9FB4 - chains A and T of the 8 polymer chains in the assembly; structure by electron microscopy, 3.13 A resolution.

[Chain A]
Name: Large T antigen
From: Betapolyomavirus macacae
Notes: EC 3.6.4.-
Reference sequence: P03070 (LT_SV40); residues 266-627 here = UniProt positions 266-627
Amino-acid sequence (362 residues; each row starts with the number of its first residue):
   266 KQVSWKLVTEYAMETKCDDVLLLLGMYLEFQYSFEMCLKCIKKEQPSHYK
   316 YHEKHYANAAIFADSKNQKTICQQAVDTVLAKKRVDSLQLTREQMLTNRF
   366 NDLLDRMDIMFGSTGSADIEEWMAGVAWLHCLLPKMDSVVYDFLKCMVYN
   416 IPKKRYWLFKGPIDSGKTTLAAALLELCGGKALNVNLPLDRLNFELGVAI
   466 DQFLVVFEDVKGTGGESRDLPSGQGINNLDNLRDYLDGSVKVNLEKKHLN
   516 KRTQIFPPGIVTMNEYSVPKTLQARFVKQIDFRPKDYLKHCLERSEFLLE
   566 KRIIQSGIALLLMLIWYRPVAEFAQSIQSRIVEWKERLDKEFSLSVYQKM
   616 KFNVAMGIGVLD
Curated features (UniProtKB/Swiss-Prot):
  - binding site (Zn(2+)): Cys302, Cys305, His313, His317
  - binding site (ATP): Gly426 to Thr433
Ligand contacts: ATP (adenosine-5'-triphosphate): Trp393, Leu397, Pro427, Ile428, Asp429, Ser430, Gly431, Lys432, Thr433, Thr434, Asn529, Arg548, Pro549, Lys550, Leu553, Lys554, Leu557, Leu564
From the paper describing this entry:
  - binding site for Chains: T (chain T): Arg456, Lys512, His513
  - binding site for ATP: Lys418, Arg498, Arg540

[Chain T]
Molecule: Chains: T
Sequence (17 nucleotides; numbered -9 to 7; the number before each row is that of its first residue; numbers below 1 keep their minus sign (DT-9 is residue -9)):
    -9 TTTTTTTTTTTTTTTTT

[Chain A / chain T interface]
Residue-residue contacts (8; chain A residue first):
  Gln267(A) - DT-9(T)  hydrogen bond to the phosphate
  Arg456(A) - DT2(T)  salt bridge to the phosphate
  Phe459(A) - DT1(T)  phosphate contact
  Phe459(A) - DT2(T)  phosphate contact
  Lys512(A) - DT1(T)  phosphate contact
  Lys512(A) - DT2(T)  salt bridge to the phosphate
  His513(A) - DT0(T)  phosphate contact
  His513(A) - DT1(T)  hydrogen bond to the phosphate
Also at the interface, not in a pair above, chain A (7 interface residues in all): Lys331, Lys511
Also at the interface, not in a pair above, chain T (7 interface residues in all): DT-8, DT-7, DT3

[Overview]
Chain A and chain T each contribute 7 residues to their interface, with 2 hydrogen bonds and 2 salt bridges.
Polar contacts include Gln267(A)-DT-9(T), His513(A)-DT1(T) and Arg456(A)-DT2(T). Chain A binds ATP. The paper
reports a binding site for Chains: T (chain T) at Arg456(A), Lys512(A) and His513(A); a binding site for ATP
at Lys418(A), Arg498(A) and Arg540(A).
Chain A is Large T antigen (Betapolyomavirus macacae) and chain T is Chains: T; the structure, SV40 large T
antigen assembly with DNA in presence of ATP, was determined by electron microscopy, deposited together with
9EVH, 9EVP, 9F3T, 9F3U, 9F5I, 9F73 and 14 further entries.
